Entry 6CB6 (X-ray diffraction, 1.80 A resolution); this record covers chain A.

[Chain A]
Protein: Protein A6
Source organism: Vaccinia virus (strain Copenhagen)
UniProt: P20985 (A6_VACCC); numbering as in UniProt (aligned over 1-121)
Chain sequence (122 residues; each row starts with the number of its first residue; numbering starts at 0):
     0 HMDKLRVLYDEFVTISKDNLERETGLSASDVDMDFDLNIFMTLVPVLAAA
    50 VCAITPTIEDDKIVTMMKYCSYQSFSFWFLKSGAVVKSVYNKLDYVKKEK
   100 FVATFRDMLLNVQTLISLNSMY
Unresolved in the structure: 0-2, 121
Modified / non-standard residues: Mse1 (selenomethionine); Mse32, Mse40, Mse65, Mse66, Mse107, Mse120 (selenomethionine; parent Met)
Construct notes: expression tag (0); engineered mutation Ala47 (Glu in P20985), Ala48 (Lys in P20985), Ala49 (Lys in P20985); conflict Tyr94 (Asp in P20985), Lys96 (Glu in P20985)

[Summary]
Chain A is Protein A6 (Vaccinia virus (strain Copenhagen)); the structure, Crystal structure of vaccinia virus
A6 N-terminus (space group C2), was determined by X-ray diffraction, deposited together with 6CB7, 6BR8 and
6BR9.
